PDB entry 1RCO | X-ray diffraction, 2.30 A resolution | chains L and S of the 16 polymer chains in the assembly

Chain L:
Protein: Ribulose bisphosphate carboxylase/oxygenase
From: Spinacia oleracea
Notes: EC 4.1.1.39
Reference sequence: P00875 (RBL_SPIOL); residues 1-475 here = UniProt positions 1-475
Chain sequence (475 residues; row label = number of the first residue in the row):
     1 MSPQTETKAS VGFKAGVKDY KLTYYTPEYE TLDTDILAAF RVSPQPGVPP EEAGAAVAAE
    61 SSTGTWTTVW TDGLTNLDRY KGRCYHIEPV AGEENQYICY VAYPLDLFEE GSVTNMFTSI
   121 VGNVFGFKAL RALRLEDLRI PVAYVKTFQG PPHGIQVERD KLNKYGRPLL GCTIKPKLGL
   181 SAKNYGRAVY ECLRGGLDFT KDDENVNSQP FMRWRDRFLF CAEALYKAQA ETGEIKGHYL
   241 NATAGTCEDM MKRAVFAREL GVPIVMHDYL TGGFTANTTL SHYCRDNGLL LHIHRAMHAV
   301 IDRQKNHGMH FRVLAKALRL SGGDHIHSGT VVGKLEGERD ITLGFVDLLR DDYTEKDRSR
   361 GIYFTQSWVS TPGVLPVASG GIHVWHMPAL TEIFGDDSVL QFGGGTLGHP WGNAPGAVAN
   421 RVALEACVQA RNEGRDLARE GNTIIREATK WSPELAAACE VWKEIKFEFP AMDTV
Not modelled in the structure: 1-8
Small-molecule neighbours:
  - D-xylulose-2,2-diol-1,5-bisphosphate (XDP), molecule 1: Glu60, Thr65, Trp66, Asn123
  - D-xylulose-2,2-diol-1,5-bisphosphate (XDP), molecule 2: Lys175, Lys177, Asp203, Glu204, His294, Arg295, His298, His327, Gly329, Lys334, Leu335, Ser379, Gly380, Gly381, Gln401, Phe402, Gly403, Gly404
UniProt features mapped onto this chain:
  - active site (Proton acceptor): Lys175, His294
  - binding site (substrate): Thr65, Asn123, Thr173, Lys177, Glu204, His294, Arg295, His327, Lys334, Ser379, Gly381, Gly403, Gly404
  - binding site (Mg(2+)): Lys201, Asp203, Glu204
  - site: Lys14 (Not N6-methylated), Lys334 (Transition state stabilizer)
  - modified residue: Pro3 (N-acetylproline), Lys201 (N6-carboxylysine)

Chain S:
Protein: Ribulose bisphosphate carboxylase/oxygenase
From: Spinacia oleracea
Notes: EC 4.1.1.39
Reference sequence: P00870 (RBS1_SPIOL); residues 1-123 here correspond to UniProt positions 58-180 (UniProt number = residue number + 57)
Chain sequence (123 residues; row label = number of the first residue in the row):
     1 MQVWPILNLK KYETLSYLPP LTTDQLARQV DYLLNNKWVP CLEFETDHGF VYREHHNSPG
    61 YYDGRYWTMW KLPMFGCTDP AQVLNELEEC KKEYPNAFIR IIGFDSNREV QCISFIAYKP
   121 AGY
Differences from the reference sequence: conflict Gln2 (Lys59 in P00870), Ile6 (Thr63 in P00870), Leu7 (Gln64 in P00870), Leu9 (Met66 in P00870), Lys11 (Arg68 in P00870), Glu109 (Gln166 in P00870), Ile113 (Val170 in P00870)

How chain L and chain S interact:
Contacting residue pairs (66; chain L residue first):
  Gln156(L) - Arg108(S)
  Gln156(L) - Glu109(S)
  Lys161(L) - Arg65(S)  hydrogen bond (backbone-side chain)
  Lys164(L) - Glu13(S)  salt bridge
  Tyr165(L) - Thr14(S)  hydrogen bond (backbone-side chain)
  Tyr165(L) - Gln111(S)
  Tyr165(L) - Ser114(S)
  Gly166(L) - Thr14(S)
  Gly166(L) - Cys112(S)
  Arg167(L) - Glu13(S)  salt bridge
  Arg167(L) - Thr14(S)  hydrogen bond
  Arg194(L) - Trp4(S)  hydrogen bond (side chain-backbone)
  Arg194(L) - Pro5(S)  hydrogen bond (side chain-backbone)
  Arg194(L) - Ile6(S)
  Gly195(L) - Tyr17(S)
  Gly196(L) - Tyr17(S)
  Tyr226(L) - Arg53(S)  hydrogen bond
  Gln229(L) - Val51(S)
  Gln229(L) - Tyr62(S)
  Ala230(L) - Lys10(S)
  Glu231(L) - Ile6(S)
  Glu231(L) - Lys10(S)
  Thr232(L) - Lys10(S)
  Thr232(L) - Lys11(S)  hydrogen bond (backbone-backbone)
  Glu234(L) - Lys11(S)
  Glu234(L) - Tyr12(S)
  Glu234(L) - Glu13(S)  hydrogen bond (side chain-backbone)
  Ile235(L) - Val51(S)  hydrophobic
  Ile235(L) - Tyr62(S)  hydrophobic
  Arg258(L) - Ser58(S)
  Arg258(L) - Pro59(S)
  Gly261(L) - Arg53(S)  hydrogen bond (backbone-side chain)
  Gly261(L) - Asn57(S)
  Gly261(L) - Pro59(S)
  Val262(L) - Pro59(S)
  Pro263(L) - Tyr62(S)
  Asn287(L) - Pro59(S)
  Gly288(L) - Pro59(S)
  Leu289(L) - Pro59(S)  hydrophobic
  Asp397(L) - Arg108(S)  salt bridge
  Trp411(L) - Met1(S)
  Trp411(L) - Gln2(S)
  Ala414(L) - Trp4(S)  hydrophobic
  Pro415(L) - Gln2(S)
  Val418(L) - Trp4(S)
  Arg421(L) - Glu13(S)  hydrogen bond (side chain-backbone)
  Arg421(L) - Tyr17(S)
  Val422(L) - Tyr17(S)
  Glu425(L) - Glu13(S)
  Glu425(L) - Thr14(S)
  Glu425(L) - Leu15(S)  hydrogen bond (side chain-backbone)
  Glu425(L) - Ser16(S)  hydrogen bond (side chain-backbone)
  Glu425(L) - Tyr17(S)  hydrogen bond (side chain-backbone)
  Glu425(L) - Leu18(S)
  Ala426(L) - Leu18(S)
  Gln429(L) - Leu18(S)
  Gln429(L) - Leu21(S)
  Gln429(L) - Gln25(S)
  Arg431(L) - Tyr32(S)
  Asn432(L) - Gln29(S)  hydrogen bond
  Asn432(L) - Tyr32(S)
  Glu433(L) - Arg28(S)  salt bridge
  Trp451(L) - Tyr17(S)
  Trp451(L) - Leu18(S)  hydrophobic
  Trp451(L) - Pro19(S)
  Glu454(L) - Trp4(S)
Other interface residues (no listed pair), chain L (49 interface residues in all): Ile155, Arg159, Asp160, Asn163, Tyr190, Asp198, Gly233, Asp396, Pro410, Val428, Pro453
Other interface residues (no listed pair), chain S (38 interface residues in all): Leu9, Phe50, Gly60, Arg100, Val110, Ile113

In short:
49 residues of chain L and 38 residues of chain S are in contact; the contacts include 14 hydrogen bonds and 4
salt bridges. Polar pairs include Lys164(L)-Glu13(S), Arg167(L)-Glu13(S) and Asp397(L)-Arg108(S). Bound to
chain L: D-xylulose-2,2-diol-1,5-bisphosphate.
Here chain L is Ribulose bisphosphate carboxylase/oxygenase and chain S is Ribulose bisphosphate
carboxylase/oxygenase, both from Spinacia oleracea. Entry 1RCO (Spinach rubisco in complex with the inhibitor
D-xylulose-2,2-diol-1,5-bisphosphate) was determined by X-ray diffraction, deposited together with 1RBO.
